PDB entry 2ZFQ | X-ray diffraction, 1.80 A resolution | chains L and H of the 3 polymer chains in the assembly

== Chain L ==
Protein: Thrombin light chain
Organism: Homo sapiens
Notes: EC 3.4.21.5
UniProt: P00734 (THRB_HUMAN); residues 1-14 here correspond to UniProt positions 336-349 (UniProt number = residue number + 335)
Chain sequence (36 residues; each row starts with the number of its first residue; a row labelled like 14A-14N holds insertion residues (14A, then the next letters in order)):
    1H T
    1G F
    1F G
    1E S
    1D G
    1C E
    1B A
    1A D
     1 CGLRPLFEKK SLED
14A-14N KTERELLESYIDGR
Not modelled in the structure: 1H, 1G, 1F, 1E, 1D, 1C, 14L-14N
Swiss-Prot annotation at these positions:
  - site: Arg14N (Cleavage)

== Chain H ==
Protein: Thrombin heavy chain
Organism: Homo sapiens
Notes: EC 3.4.21.5
UniProt: P00734 (THRB_HUMAN); the construct lacks a stretch of the UniProt sequence and is renumbered around it, so the offset changes along the chain: 16-36 = UniProt 364-384; 37-60 = UniProt 386-409; 61-77 = UniProt 419-435; 78-97 = UniProt 437-456; 7 more segments
Chain sequence (259 residues; row label = number of the first residue in the row; note: 3 numbers in that range are skipped by the numbering (no residue carries them; nothing is unmodelled there); a row labelled like 60A-60I holds insertion residues (60A, then the next letters in order)):
    16 IVEGSDAEIG MSPWQVMLFR K
   36A S
    37 PQELLCGASL ISDRWVLTAA HCLL
60A-60I YPPWDKNFT
    61 ENDLLVRIGK HSRTRYE
   77A R
    78 NIEKISMLEK IYIHPRYNWR
   97A E
    98 NLDRDIALMK LKKPVAFSDY IHPVCLPDRE TA
129A-129C ASL
   130 LQAGYKGRVT GWGNLKET
147A-147G WTANVGK
   150 GQPSVLQVVN LPIVERPVCK DSTRIRITDN MFCAG
  184A Y
   185 KP
186A-186D DEGK
   187 RGDACEGDSG GPFVMKSP
204A-204B FN
   205 NRWYQMGIVS WGE
   219 GCD
  221A R
   222 DGKYGFYTHV FRLKKWIQKV IDQFGE
Not modelled in the structure: 147A-147G, 247
Swiss-Prot annotation at these positions:
  - region: Ala183 to Val200 (High affinity receptor-binding region which is also known as the TP508 peptide)
  - active site (Charge relay system): His57, Asp102, Ser195
  - glycosylation: Asn60G (N-linked (GlcNAc...) (complex) asparagine)
Cystine bridges: Cys42-Cys58, Cys168-Cys182, Cys191-Cys220
Ligand contacts:
  - 45U ((S)-N-(4-carbamimidoylbenzyl)-1-(2-(cyclopentyloxy)ethanoyl)pyrrolidine-2-carboxamide): His57, Tyr60A, Trp60D, Glu97A, Asn98, Leu99, Ile174, Asp189, Ala190, Cys191, Glu192, Ser195, Val213, Ser214, Trp215, Gly216, Gly219, Cys220, Gly226, Phe227
  - benzamidine (BEN): Asp170, Ser171, Glu217, Gly223, Lys224

== Interface between chain L and chain H ==
Inter-chain disulfides: Cys1(L)-Cys122(H)
Pairs across the interface - 58 pairs, chain L then chain H:
  Cys1(L) - Pro120(H)
  Cys1(L) - Val121(H)
  Cys1(L) - Cys122(H)  disulfide
  Cys1(L) - Arg206(H)  hydrogen bond (backbone-side chain)
  Asp1A(L) - His119(H)  salt bridge
  Asp1A(L) - Arg206(H)
  Ala1B(L) - Arg206(H)  hydrogen bond (backbone-side chain)
  Gly2(L) - Trp29(H)
  Gly2(L) - Pro120(H)  hydrogen bond (backbone-backbone)
  Gly2(L) - Cys122(H)
  Gly2(L) - Arg206(H)
  Gly2(L) - Trp207(H)  hydrogen bond (backbone-backbone)
  Leu3(L) - His119(H)  hydrogen bond (backbone-side chain)
  Leu3(L) - Asn205(H)
  Leu3(L) - Arg206(H)
  Arg4(L) - Gly25(H)
  Arg4(L) - Met26(H)  hydrogen bond (side chain-backbone)
  Arg4(L) - Pro28(H)
  Arg4(L) - Trp29(H)
  Arg4(L) - Arg137(H)
  Arg4(L) - Trp207(H)
  Pro5(L) - Ser115(H)
  Pro5(L) - Asp116(H)
  Pro5(L) - His119(H)
  Leu6(L) - Ile24(H)
  Leu6(L) - Asp116(H)
  Phe7(L) - Glu23(H)
  Phe7(L) - Ile24(H)
  Phe7(L) - Gly25(H)
  Phe7(L) - Met26(H)
  Glu8(L) - Lys202(H)  salt bridge
  Glu8(L) - Asn205(H)
  Glu8(L) - Trp207(H)  hydrogen bond
  Lys9(L) - His119(H)
  Asp14(L) - Glu23(H)
  Asp14(L) - Met26(H)
  Asp14(L) - Arg137(H)  salt bridge
  Asp14(L) - Trp207(H)
  Lys14A(L) - Glu23(H)  hydrogen bond (backbone-side chain)
  Thr14B(L) - Arg137(H)  hydrogen bond
  Thr14B(L) - Asn159(H)  hydrogen bond
  Glu14C(L) - Arg137(H)
  Glu14C(L) - Lys202(H)  salt bridge
  Glu14E(L) - Lys135(H)  salt bridge
  Glu14E(L) - Asn159(H)  hydrogen bond
  Glu14E(L) - Tyr184A(H)  hydrogen bond
  Leu14F(L) - Lys135(H)
  Leu14F(L) - Gly136(H)
  Leu14F(L) - Asn159(H)
  Leu14F(L) - Trp207(H)  hydrophobic
  Ser14I(L) - Gly133(H)
  Ser14I(L) - Tyr134(H)
  Ser14I(L) - Lys135(H)  hydrogen bond (side chain-backbone)
  Tyr14J(L) - Tyr134(H)  hydrophobic
  Tyr14J(L) - Lys135(H)  hydrogen bond (side chain-backbone)
  Tyr14J(L) - Met201(H)
  Tyr14J(L) - Lys202(H)
  Ile14K(L) - Tyr134(H)
Interface residues without a listed pair, chain L (21 interface residues in all): Leu14G
Interface residues without a listed pair, chain H (27 interface residues in all): Tyr117, Lys186D, Pro204

== Summary ==
21 residues of chain L face 27 of chain H across their interface, with 1 disulfide bond, 14 hydrogen bonds and
5 salt bridges. Polar pairs include Asp1A(L)-His119(H), Glu8(L)-Lys202(H) and Glu14E(L)-Lys135(H). Bound to
chain H: compound 45U and benzamidine.
Chain L is Thrombin light chain and chain H is Thrombin heavy chain, both from Homo sapiens; the structure,
Exploring thrombin S3 pocket, was determined by X-ray diffraction.
